9B7W - chains F and H of the 8 polymer chains in the assembly; structure by electron microscopy, 3.36 A resolution.

# Chain F
Molecule: Capsid protein VP1
Organism: Adeno-associated virus
UniProt: Q6JC40 (Q6JC40_9VIRU); residue numbers follow UniProt; this construct covers 1-736
Amino-acid sequence (736 residues; row label = number of the first residue in the row):
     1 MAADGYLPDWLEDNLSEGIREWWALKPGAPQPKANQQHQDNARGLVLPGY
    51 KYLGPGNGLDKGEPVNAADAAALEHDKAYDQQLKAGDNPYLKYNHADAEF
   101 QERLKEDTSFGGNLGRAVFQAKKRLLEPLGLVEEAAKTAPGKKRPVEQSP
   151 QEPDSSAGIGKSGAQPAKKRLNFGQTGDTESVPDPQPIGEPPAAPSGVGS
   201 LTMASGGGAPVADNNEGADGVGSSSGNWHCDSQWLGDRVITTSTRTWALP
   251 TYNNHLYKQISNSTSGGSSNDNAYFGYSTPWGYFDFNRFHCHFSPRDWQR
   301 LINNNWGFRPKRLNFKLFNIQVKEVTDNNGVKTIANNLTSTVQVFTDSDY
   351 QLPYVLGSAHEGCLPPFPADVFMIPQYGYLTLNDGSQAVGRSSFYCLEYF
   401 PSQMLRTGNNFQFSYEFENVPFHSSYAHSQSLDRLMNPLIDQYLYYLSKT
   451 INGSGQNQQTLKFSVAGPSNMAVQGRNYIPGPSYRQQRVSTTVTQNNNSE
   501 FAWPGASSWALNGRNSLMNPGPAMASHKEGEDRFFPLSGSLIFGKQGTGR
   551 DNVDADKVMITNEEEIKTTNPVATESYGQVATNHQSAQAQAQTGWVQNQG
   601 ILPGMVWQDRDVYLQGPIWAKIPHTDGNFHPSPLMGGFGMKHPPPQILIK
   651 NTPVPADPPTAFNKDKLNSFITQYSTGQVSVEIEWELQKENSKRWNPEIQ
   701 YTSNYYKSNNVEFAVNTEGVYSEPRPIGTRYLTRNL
Unresolved in the structure: 1-223, 654-671

# Chain H
Molecule: Fab3-6 heavy chain
Organism: Homo sapiens
Amino-acid sequence (127 residues; numbered 20 to 146; the number before each row is that of its first residue):
    20 EVQLVESGGGLVQPGGSLRLSCSASGFHFSSYEMNWVRQAPGKGLEWVSY
    70 ISSSGTYIDYADSVKGRFTISRDNPANSLYLQMYSLRAEDTAVYYCARRL
   120 WFGELPYSYYYGMDVWGQGTTVTVSSA
Disulfides: C41-C115

# Interface between chain F and chain H
Residue-residue contacts (17):
  K545(F) - E20(H)  salt bridge
  A555(F) - E20(H)
  D556(F) - E20(H)
  V558(F) - E20(H)
  N704(F) - G122(H)
  Y705(F) - G122(H)
  Y705(F) - E123(H)
  Y706(F) - H47(H)
  Y706(F) - S50(H)
  Y706(F) - W120(H)
  K707(F) - S49(H)
  K707(F) - S50(H)  hydrogen bond (backbone-side chain)
  K707(F) - S72(H)
  K707(F) - S73(H)  hydrogen bond
  S708(F) - H47(H)
  N709(F) - P94(H)
  E712(F) - H47(H)  salt bridge
Interface residues without a listed pair, chain H (14 interface residues in all): N93, F121, L124, P125

# In short
The interface between chain F and chain H involves 11 residues on one side and 14 on the other; the contacts
include 2 hydrogen bonds and 2 salt bridges. Polar pairs include K545(F)-E20(H), E712(F)-H47(H) and
K707(F)-S50(H).
Chain F is Capsid protein VP1 (Adeno-associated virus) and chain H is Fab3-6 heavy chain (Homo sapiens); the
structure, Fab3-6 in complex with the capsid of Adeno-associated virus type 9, was determined by electron
microscopy together with 9B6N, 9B6O, 9B6Q, 9B6R, 9B6S, 9B6T and 9 further entries from the same study.
